6YMO - chains A and C of the 4 polymer chains in the assembly; structure by X-ray diffraction, 2.02 A resolution.

[Chain A]
Protein: 14-3-3 protein zeta/delta
Organism: Homo sapiens
Reference sequence: P63104 (1433Z_HUMAN); residue numbers follow UniProt; this construct covers 1-230
Chain sequence (235 residues; each row starts with the number of its first residue; numbers below 1 keep their minus sign (Gly-4 is residue -4)):
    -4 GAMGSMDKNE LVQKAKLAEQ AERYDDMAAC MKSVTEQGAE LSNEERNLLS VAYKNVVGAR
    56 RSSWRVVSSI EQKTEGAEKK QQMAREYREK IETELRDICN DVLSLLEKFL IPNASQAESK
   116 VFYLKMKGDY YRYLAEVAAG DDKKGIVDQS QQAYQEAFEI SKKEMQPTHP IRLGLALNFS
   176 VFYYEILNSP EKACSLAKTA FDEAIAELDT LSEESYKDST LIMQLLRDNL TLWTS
Disordered / not traced: -4 to 0
Sequence notes: expression tag (-4 to 0)
Small-molecule neighbours: 2-hydroxybenzoic acid (SAL): Phe196, Ile200, Thr215, Met218, Gln219, Arg222

[Chain C]
Protein: Glucocorticoid receptor
Reference sequence: P04150 (GCR_HUMAN); numbering as in UniProt (aligned over 611-623)
Chain sequence (13 residues; row label = number of the first residue in the row):
   611 RSYRQSSANL LCF
Disordered / not traced: 611-615, 621-623
Modified positions: Ser617 (phosphoserine; SEP)
From the paper describing this entry:
  - post-translational modification sites: Ser617
  - mutagenesis - R614A (12-fold): decreased binding to 14-3-3 protein zeta/delta (chain A)

[Interface between chain A and chain C]
Pairs across the interface (18; chain A residue first):
  Lys49(A) with Ser617(C); Ala618(C), hydrogen bond (side chain-backbone); Leu620(C)
  Asn50(A) with Leu620(C)
  Arg56(A) with Ser617(C)
  Arg127(A) with Ser617(C)
  Tyr128(A) with Ser617(C)
  Leu172(A) with Ser616(C); Ser617(C); Ala618(C)
  Asn173(A) with Ser617(C); Ala618(C), hydrogen bond (side chain-backbone)
  Val176(A) with Ser616(C); Ser617(C)
  Glu180(A) with Ser616(C)
  Leu216(A) with Asn619(C)
  Leu220(A) with Asn619(C)
  Asn224(A) with Ser616(C), hydrogen bond (side chain-backbone)
Other interface residues (no listed pair), chain A (14 interface residues in all): Val46, Lys120

[In short]
14 residues of chain A and 5 residues of chain C are in contact, with 3 hydrogen bonds. Polar contacts include
Lys49(A)-Ala618(C), Asn173(A)-Ala618(C) and Asn224(A)-Ser616(C). Bound to chain A: 2-hydroxybenzoic acid. The
paper reports that R614A of chain C reduces binding to 14-3-3 protein zeta/delta (chain A); a modification
site at Ser617(C).
Here chain A is 14-3-3 protein zeta/delta (Homo sapiens) and chain C is Glucocorticoid receptor. Entry 6YMO
(Binary complex of 14-3-3 zeta with Glucocorticoid Receptor (GR) pS617 peptide) was determined by X-ray
diffraction, deposited together with 6YO8 and 6YOS.
